1SQ3 - chains A and H of the 12 polymer chains in the assembly; structure by X-ray diffraction, 2.70 A resolution.

# Chain A (and H)
Protein: ferritin
From: Archaeoglobus fulgidus
Notes: chain H of this document is another copy of the same molecule, construct and numbering; everything in this record applies to it too
UniProtKB: O29424 (O29424_ARCFU); residues 1-173 here = UniProt positions 1-173
Amino-acid sequence (173 residues; each row starts with the number of its first residue):
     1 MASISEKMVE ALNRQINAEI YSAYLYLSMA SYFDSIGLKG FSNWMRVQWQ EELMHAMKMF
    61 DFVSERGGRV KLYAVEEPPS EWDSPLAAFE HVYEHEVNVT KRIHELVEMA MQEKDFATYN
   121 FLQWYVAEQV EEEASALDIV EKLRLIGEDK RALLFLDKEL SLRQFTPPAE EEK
Unresolved in the structure: 1-2, 165-173
Modified / non-standard residues: Mse1 (selenomethionine); Mse8, Mse29, Mse45, Mse54, Mse57, Mse59, Mse109, Mse111 (selenomethionine; parent Met)
Ion coordination: Fe ion site 1: E19, E52, H55; Fe ion site 2: E51, E128, E131, E132; Fe ion site 3: E52, E96, E132
From the paper describing this entry:
  - Fe ion coordination: E19, E51, E52, H55, E96, E128, E131, E132
  - conformationally variable residues (side-chain flip): E51, E131

# Chain A / chain H interface
Residue-residue contacts - 11 pairs, chain A then chain H:
  I36(A) - F116(H)
  G37(A) - F116(H)
  L38(A) - F116(H)  hydrophobic
  K150(A) - Mse111(H)  hydrogen bond (side chain-backbone)
  R151(A) - E108(H)  salt bridge
  R151(A) - Mse111(H)
  R151(A) - Y119(H)  hydrogen bond
  L154(A) - Mse111(H)  hydrophobic
  L154(A) - F116(H)  hydrophobic
  L154(A) - Y119(H)  hydrophobic
  K158(A) - N120(H)
Interface residues without a listed pair, chain A (8 interface residues in all): L153
Interface residues without a listed pair, chain H (8 interface residues in all): V107, K114, A117

# Overview
The chain A/chain H interface involves 8 residues from each chain; the contacts include 2 hydrogen bonds and 1
salt bridge. Polar contacts include R151(A)-E108(H), K150(A)-Mse111(H) and R151(A)-Y119(H). E19(A), E52(A) and
H55(A) form the Fe ion site 1. From the paper: Fe ion coordination by E19(A), E51(A) and E52(A) among others;
conformational variability at E51(A) and E131(A).
Both chains are ferritin (Archaeoglobus fulgidus). Entry 1SQ3 (Crystal structures of a novel open pore
ferritin from the hyperthermophilic Archaeon Archaeoglobus fulgidus) was determined by X-ray diffraction
together with 1S3Q from the same study.
